PDB entry 4NXO | X-ray diffraction, 2.73 A resolution | chain A

# Chain A
Name: Insulin-degrading enzyme
From: Homo sapiens
Notes: EC 3.4.24.56
Reference sequence: P14735 (IDE_HUMAN); residue numbers follow UniProt; this construct covers 42-1019
Chain sequence (990 residues; numbered 30 to 1019; the number before each row is that of its first residue):
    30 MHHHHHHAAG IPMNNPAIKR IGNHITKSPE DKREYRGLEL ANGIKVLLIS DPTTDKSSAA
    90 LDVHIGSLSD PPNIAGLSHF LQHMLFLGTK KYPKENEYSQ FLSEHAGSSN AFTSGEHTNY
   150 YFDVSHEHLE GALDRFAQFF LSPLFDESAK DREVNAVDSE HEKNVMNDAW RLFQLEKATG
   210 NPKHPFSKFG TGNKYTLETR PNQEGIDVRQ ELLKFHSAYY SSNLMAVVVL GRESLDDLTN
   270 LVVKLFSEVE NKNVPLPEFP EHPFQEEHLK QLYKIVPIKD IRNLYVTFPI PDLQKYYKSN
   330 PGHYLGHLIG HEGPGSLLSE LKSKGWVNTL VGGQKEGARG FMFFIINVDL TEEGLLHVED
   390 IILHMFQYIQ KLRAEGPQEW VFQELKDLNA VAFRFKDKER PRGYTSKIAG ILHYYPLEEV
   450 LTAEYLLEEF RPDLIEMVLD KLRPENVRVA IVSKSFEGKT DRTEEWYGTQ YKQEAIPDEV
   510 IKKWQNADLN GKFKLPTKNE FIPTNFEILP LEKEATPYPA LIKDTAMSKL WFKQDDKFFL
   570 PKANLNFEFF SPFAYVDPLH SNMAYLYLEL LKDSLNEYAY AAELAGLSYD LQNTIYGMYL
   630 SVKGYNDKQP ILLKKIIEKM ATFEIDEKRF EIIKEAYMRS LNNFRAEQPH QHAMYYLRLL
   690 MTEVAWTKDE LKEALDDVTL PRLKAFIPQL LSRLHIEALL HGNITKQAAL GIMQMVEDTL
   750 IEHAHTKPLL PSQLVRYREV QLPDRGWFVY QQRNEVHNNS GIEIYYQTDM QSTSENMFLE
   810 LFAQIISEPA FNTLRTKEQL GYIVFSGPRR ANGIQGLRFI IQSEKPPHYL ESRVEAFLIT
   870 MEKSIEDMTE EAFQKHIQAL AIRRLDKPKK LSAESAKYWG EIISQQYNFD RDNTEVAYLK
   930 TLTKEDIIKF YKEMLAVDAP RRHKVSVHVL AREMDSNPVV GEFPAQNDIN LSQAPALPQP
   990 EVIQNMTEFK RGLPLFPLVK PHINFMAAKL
Not modelled in the structure: 30-42, 969-979, 1012-1019
Sequence notes: expression tag (30-41); engineered mutation Leu110 (Cys in P14735), Gln111 (Glu in P14735), Ser171 (Cys in P14735), Ala178 (Cys in P14735), Val257 (Cys in P14735), Leu414 (Cys in P14735), Asn573 (Cys in P14735), Ser590 (Cys in P14735), Ser789 (Cys in P14735), Ala812 (Cys in P14735), Ala819 (Cys in P14735), Ser904 (Cys in P14735), Asn966 (Cys in P14735), Ala974 (Cys in P14735)
Swiss-Prot annotation at these positions:
  - motif: Glu853 to Tyr858 (SlyX motif)
  - binding site (Zn(2+)): His108, His112, Glu189
  - binding site (substrate): His336 to Gly342, Leu359 to Gln363
  - binding site (ATP): Arg429, Asp895 to Ser901
  - modified residue (N6-succinyllysine): Lys192, Lys697
  - mutagenesis: Ser132 (S132C: Increases catalytic rate towards INS and amyloid; when associated with C-817), Asn184 (N184C: Increases catalytic rate towards INS and amyloid; when associated with C-828), Pro286 (P286G: Reduced enzyme activity), Gly366 to Gly369 (Reduced enzyme activity), Asp426 (D426C: Increases catalytic rate towards INS and amyloid; when associated with C-899), Tyr496 (Y496A: Strongly reduced enzyme activity), Phe530 (F530A: Strongly increased enzyme activity), Arg767 (R767A: Decreases dimerization. No effect on degradation of ANP. Retains the ability to degrade an aberrant form of ANP, when in the presence of both ANP and the aberrant ANP), Glu817 (E817C: Increases catalytic rate towards INS and amyloid; when associated with C-132), Gln828 (Q828C: Increases catalytic rate towards INS and amyloid; when associated with C-184), Tyr831 (Y831F: No effect on catalytic activity), Lys899 (K899C: Increases catalytic rate towards INS and amyloid; when associated with C-426)
Metal / ion sites: Zn2+: His108, His112, Glu189 (together with 2H7)
Ligand contacts: 2H7 (4-fluoro-N-({1-[(2R)-4-(hydroxyamino)-1-(naphthalen-2-yl)-4-oxobutan-2-yl]-1H-1,2,3-triazol-4-yl}methyl)benzamide): His108, Gln111, His112, Phe115, Ser128, Ser138, Asn139, Ala140, Glu189, Ser816, Glu817, Phe820, Arg824, Tyr831, Ile832, Val833, Phe834
What the authors report for this chain:
  - binding site for 2H7: Ser816, Glu817, Phe820, Arg824, Phe834

# Summary
Bound to chain A: compound 2H7. The Zn2+ site is built by His108, His112 and Glu189. UniProt lists 3
Zn2+-binding residues, 12 substrate-binding residues, 8 ATP-binding residues and 15 mutagenesis sites. From
the paper: a binding site for 2H7 at Ser816, Glu817 and Phe820 among others.
Chain A is Insulin-degrading enzyme (Homo sapiens); the structure, Crystal Structure of Insulin Degrading
Enzyme in complex with BDM44768, was determined by X-ray diffraction together with 4RE9 and 4IFH from the same
study.
